PDB entry 2HVH | X-ray diffraction, 2.49 A resolution | chains C and A of the 3 polymer chains in the assembly

# Chain C
Molecule: 13-nt DNA strand
Sequence (13 nucleotides; each row starts with the number of its first residue; numbering starts at 0):
     0 CATXCGAGTC AGG
Not modelled in the structure: 0-1
Modified residues: 6OG (6-O-methyl guanosine-5'-monophosphate) at position 3

# Chain A
Protein: DNA Polymerase I
Source organism: Geobacillus stearothermophilus
Notes: EC 2.7.7.7; fragment: residues 299-876 (analogous to E. coli Klenow fragment)
UniProt: Q5KWC1 (Q5KWC1_GEOKA); residues 298-876 here correspond to UniProt positions 300-878 (UniProt number = residue number + 2)
Amino-acid sequence (580 residues; each row starts with the number of its first residue):
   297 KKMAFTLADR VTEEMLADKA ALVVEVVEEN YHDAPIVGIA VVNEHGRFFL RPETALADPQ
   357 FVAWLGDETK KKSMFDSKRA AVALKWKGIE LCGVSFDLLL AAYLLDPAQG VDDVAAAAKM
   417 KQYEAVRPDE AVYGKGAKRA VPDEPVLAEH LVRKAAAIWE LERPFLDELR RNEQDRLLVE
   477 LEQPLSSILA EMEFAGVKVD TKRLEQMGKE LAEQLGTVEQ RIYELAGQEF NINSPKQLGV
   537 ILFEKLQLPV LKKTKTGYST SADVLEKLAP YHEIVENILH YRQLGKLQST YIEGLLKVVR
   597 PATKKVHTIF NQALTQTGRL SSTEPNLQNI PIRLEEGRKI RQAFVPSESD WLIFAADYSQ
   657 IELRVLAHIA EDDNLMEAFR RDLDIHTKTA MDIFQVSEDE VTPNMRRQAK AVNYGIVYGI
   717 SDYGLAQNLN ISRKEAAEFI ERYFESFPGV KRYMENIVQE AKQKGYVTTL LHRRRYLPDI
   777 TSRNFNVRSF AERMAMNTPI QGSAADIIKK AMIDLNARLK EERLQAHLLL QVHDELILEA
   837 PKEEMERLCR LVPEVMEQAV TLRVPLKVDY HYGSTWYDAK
Ion coordination: Mn2+ near Tyr654 (its only coordinating residue here)
Ligand contacts: 2',3'-dideoxycytidine 5'-triphosphate (DCT): Arg615, Asp653, Tyr654, Ser655, Gln656, Ile657, Glu658, His682, Arg702, Lys706, Ala707, Tyr710, Tyr714, Asp830

# Interface between chain C and chain A
Pairs across the interface (42):
  DT2(C) with Asn782(A), base contact
  6OG_3(C) with Gly711(A), base contact; Tyr714(A), sugar contact; Gly715(A), sugar contact; Ile716(A), sugar contact; Ser717(A), hydrogen bond to the phosphate; Gly720(A), hydrogen bond to the phosphate; Asn724(A), base contact; Arg789(A), hydrogen bond to the phosphate
  DC4(C) with Phe786(A), phosphate contact; Arg789(A), salt bridge to the phosphate; Asn793(A), sugar contact; Gln797(A), base contact
  DG5(C) with Gln612(A), phosphate contact; Thr613(A), sugar contact; Arg615(A), base contact; Arg771(A), salt bridge to the phosphate; Met790(A), phosphate contact; Gln797(A), hydrogen bond to the sugar
  DA6(C) with Leu610(A), phosphate contact; Thr611(A), phosphate contact; Gln612(A), hydrogen bond to the phosphate; Ser617(A), phosphate contact
  DG7(C) with Lys582(A), base contact; Leu610(A), phosphate contact; Ser617(A), hydrogen bond to the phosphate; Ser618(A), sugar contact; Thr619(A), phosphate contact; Asn622(A), hydrogen bond to the sugar; Asn625(A), base contact
  DT8(C) with Lys582(A), hydrogen bond to the base; Thr619(A), phosphate contact; Glu620(A), hydrogen bond to the phosphate
  DC9(C) with Ser585(A), phosphate contact; Thr586(A), sugar contact; Gly590(A), phosphate contact
  DA10(C) with Ser585(A), phosphate contact
  DG11(C) with Asn527(A), hydrogen bond to the phosphate; Asn529(A), sugar contact; Ser530(A), hydrogen bond to the phosphate
  DG12(C) with Ser530(A), hydrogen bond to the phosphate; Gln533(A), hydrogen bond to the phosphate
Interface residues without a listed pair, chain A (38 interface residues in all): Lys532, Ala707, Tyr710, Tyr719, His829

# In short
Chain C and chain A form an interface of 11 and 38 residues respectively, with 13 hydrogen bonds and 2 salt
bridges. Polar pairs include DT8(C)-Lys582(A), DG5(C)-Gln797(A) and DG7(C)-Asn622(A). Chain A binds
2',3'-dideoxycytidine 5'-triphosphate.
Here chain C is a 13-nt DNA strand and chain A is DNA Polymerase I (Geobacillus stearothermophilus). Entry
2HVH (ddCTP:O6MeG pair in the polymerase active site (0 position)) was determined by X-ray diffraction,
deposited together with 2HHQ, 2HHS, 2HHT, 2HHU, 2HHV, 2HHW and 3 further entries.
